Entry 7N19 (X-ray diffraction, 2.38 A resolution); this record covers chains A and B of the 3 polymer chains in the assembly.

# Chain A
Name: HLA class II histocompatibility antigen, DR alpha chain
Organism: Homo sapiens
UniProtKB: P01903 (DRA_HUMAN); residues 1-181 here correspond to UniProt positions 26-206 (UniProt number = residue number + 25)
Amino-acid sequence (181 residues; row label = number of the first residue in the row):
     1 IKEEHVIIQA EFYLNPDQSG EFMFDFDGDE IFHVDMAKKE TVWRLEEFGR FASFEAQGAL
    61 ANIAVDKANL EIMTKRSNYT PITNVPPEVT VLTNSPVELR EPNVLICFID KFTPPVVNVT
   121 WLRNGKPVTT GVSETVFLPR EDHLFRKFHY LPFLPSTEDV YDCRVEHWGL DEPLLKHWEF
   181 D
Not modelled in the structure: 1, 181
Disulfide bonds: Cys-107/Cys-163
Covalent attachments: N-acetylglucosamine (NAG) linked to Asn-118
UniProt features mapped onto this chain:
  - region: Glu-179 to Asp-181 (Connecting peptide)
  - site: Gln-9 (Self- and pathogen-derived peptide antigen), Gly-49 (Self-peptide antigen), Phe-51 (Self- and pathogen-derived peptide antigen), Ala-52 (Self-peptide antigen), Ser-53 (Self- and pathogen-derived peptide antigen), Glu-55 (Pathogen-derived peptide antigen), Asn-62 (Self- and pathogen-derived peptide antigen), Asn-69 (Pathogen-derived peptide antigen), Arg-76 (Self- and pathogen-derived peptide antigen)
  - glycosylation (N-linked (GlcNAc...) asparagine): Asn-78, Asn-118

# Chain B
Name: HLA class II histocompatibility antigen DR beta chain
Organism: Homo sapiens
UniProtKB: Q5Y7D1 (Q5Y7D1_HUMAN); residues 4-190 here correspond to UniProt positions 33-219 (UniProt number = residue number + 29)
Amino-acid sequence (189 residues; row label = number of the first residue in the row):
     4 RPRFLEYSTS ECHFFNGTER VRYLDRYFHN QEENVRFDSD VGEFRAVTEL GRPDAEYWNS
    64 QKDLLEQKRG RVDNYCRHNY GVVESFTVQR RVHPKVTVYP SKTQPLQHHN LLVCSVSGFY
   124 PGSIEVRWFR NGQEEKTGVV STGLIHNGDW TFQTLVMLET VPRSGEVYTC QVEHPSVTSP
   184 LTVEWRAGG
Not modelled in the structure: 191-192
Construct notes: expression tag (191-192)
Disulfide bonds: Cys-15/Cys-79, Cys-117/Cys-173
Covalent attachments: N-acetylglucosamine (NAG) linked to Asn-19

# Chain A / chain B interface
Pairs across the interface - 117 pairs, chain A then chain B:
  Lys-2(A) / Phe-18(B)
  Glu-3(A) / His-16(B)  salt bridge
  Glu-3(A) / Phe-17(B)
  Glu-3(A) / Phe-18(B)
  Glu-4(A) / Phe-17(B)  hydrogen bond (backbone-backbone)
  Glu-4(A) / Asn-19(B)  hydrogen bond (side chain-backbone)
  Glu-4(A) / Gly-20(B)  hydrogen bond (side chain-backbone)
  His-5(A) / Cys-15(B)
  His-5(A) / His-16(B)
  His-5(A) / Phe-17(B)  hydrogen bond (backbone-backbone)
  His-5(A) / Val-91(B)
  Val-6(A) / Cys-15(B)
  Val-6(A) / His-16(B)
  Ile-7(A) / Ser-13(B)
  Ile-7(A) / Glu-14(B)
  Ile-7(A) / Cys-15(B)  hydrogen bond (backbone-backbone)
  Ile-7(A) / Phe-17(B)  hydrophobic
  Ile-8(A) / Thr-12(B)
  Ile-8(A) / Ser-13(B)
  Ile-8(A) / Glu-14(B)
  Gln-9(A) / Ser-11(B)
  Gln-9(A) / Thr-12(B)
  Gln-9(A) / Ser-13(B)  hydrogen bond (backbone-backbone)
  Gln-9(A) / Tyr-78(B)  hydrogen bond
  Ala-10(A) / Tyr-10(B)
  Ala-10(A) / Ser-11(B)
  Glu-11(A) / Tyr-10(B)
  Glu-11(A) / Ser-11(B)  hydrogen bond (backbone-backbone)
  Phe-12(A) / Leu-8(B)  hydrophobic
  Phe-12(A) / Glu-9(B)
  Tyr-13(A) / Phe-7(B)
  Tyr-13(A) / Leu-8(B)
  Tyr-13(A) / Glu-9(B)  hydrogen bond (backbone-backbone)
  Leu-14(A) / Arg-6(B)
  Leu-14(A) / Phe-7(B)
  Leu-14(A) / Leu-8(B)  hydrophobic
  Asn-15(A) / Arg-6(B)
  Asn-15(A) / Phe-7(B)  hydrogen bond (backbone-backbone)
  Pro-16(A) / Pro-5(B)
  Pro-16(A) / Arg-6(B)
  Asp-17(A) / Arg-6(B)  salt bridge
  Phe-24(A) / Tyr-78(B)
  Phe-26(A) / Thr-90(B)
  Phe-26(A) / Val-91(B)
  Phe-26(A) / Tyr-123(B)
  Phe-26(A) / Trp-153(B)  hydrophobic
  Asp-27(A) / His-149(B)  hydrogen bond (backbone-side chain)
  Gly-28(A) / His-149(B)
  Asp-29(A) / Tyr-123(B)
  Asp-29(A) / His-149(B)  salt bridge
  Asp-29(A) / Gly-151(B)
  Asp-29(A) / Asp-152(B)
  Asp-29(A) / Trp-153(B)  hydrogen bond (side chain-backbone)
  Glu-30(A) / Trp-153(B)  hydrogen bond (backbone-side chain)
  Ile-31(A) / Trp-153(B)
  Arg-44(A) / Gly-151(B)  hydrogen bond (side chain-backbone)
  Arg-44(A) / Asp-152(B)
  Arg-44(A) / Trp-153(B)
  Leu-45(A) / Arg-93(B)
  Leu-45(A) / Trp-153(B)
  Phe-48(A) / Phe-89(B)  hydrophobic
  Phe-48(A) / Trp-153(B)
  Phe-51(A) / Ser-88(B)
  Phe-51(A) / Phe-89(B)  hydrophobic
  Ala-52(A) / Phe-89(B)  hydrophobic
  Asp-66(A) / Glu-9(B)
  Asn-69(A) / Glu-9(B)
  Asn-69(A) / Tyr-30(B)
  Leu-70(A) / Phe-7(B)
  Leu-70(A) / Leu-8(B)
  Leu-70(A) / Glu-9(B)
  Leu-70(A) / His-32(B)
  Met-73(A) / Glu-9(B)
  Met-73(A) / His-32(B)
  Met-73(A) / Asn-37(B)
  Met-73(A) / Leu-53(B)
  Thr-74(A) / Phe-7(B)
  Thr-74(A) / His-32(B)
  Arg-76(A) / Leu-53(B)  hydrogen bond (side chain-backbone)
  Arg-76(A) / Pro-56(B)
  Arg-76(A) / Asp-57(B)  salt bridge
  Ser-77(A) / His-32(B)
  Tyr-79(A) / Phe-7(B)
  Thr-80(A) / Phe-7(B)
  Thr-80(A) / Asn-33(B)  hydrogen bond (backbone-side chain)
  Pro-81(A) / Pro-5(B)  hydrophobic
  Pro-81(A) / Arg-6(B)
  Pro-81(A) / Phe-7(B)  hydrophobic
  Pro-81(A) / Asn-33(B)
  Ile-82(A) / Arg-6(B)  hydrogen bond (backbone-backbone)
  Ile-82(A) / Leu-8(B)  hydrophobic
  Ile-82(A) / Asn-33(B)
  Leu-92(A) / Ile-148(B)  hydrophobic
  Leu-92(A) / Gln-156(B)
  Thr-93(A) / Gln-156(B)  hydrogen bond (backbone-side chain)
  Asn-94(A) / Ser-120(B)
  Asn-94(A) / Gln-156(B)
  Pro-96(A) / Thr-100(B)
  Pro-96(A) / Ser-118(B)
  Ile-106(A) / Asn-150(B)
  Thr-113(A) / Leu-8(B)
  Thr-113(A) / Gln-34(B)
  Pro-115(A) / Leu-8(B)
  Pro-139(A) / Tyr-10(B)
  Asp-142(A) / Gln-34(B)  hydrogen bond (backbone-side chain)
  His-143(A) / Arg-29(B)  hydrogen bond
  His-143(A) / Phe-31(B)
  His-143(A) / Gln-34(B)  hydrogen bond (backbone-side chain)
  Leu-144(A) / Gln-34(B)
  Phe-145(A) / Tyr-10(B)  hydrophobic
  Phe-148(A) / His-149(B)
  Phe-148(A) / Asn-150(B)
  Phe-148(A) / Gly-151(B)
  Tyr-150(A) / Asn-150(B)  hydrogen bond (side chain-backbone)
  Tyr-150(A) / Gly-151(B)  hydrogen bond (side chain-backbone)
  Tyr-150(A) / Asp-152(B)
  Trp-168(A) / Arg-6(B)
Other interface residues (no listed pair), chain A (57 interface residues in all): Glu-47, Ser-95, Thr-135
Other interface residues (no listed pair), chain B (51 interface residues in all): Arg-4, Arg-23, Gly-54, Asn-82, Tyr-83, Val-85, Val-86, Phe-155

# Summary
Chain A and chain B form an interface of 57 and 51 residues respectively, with 23 hydrogen bonds and 4 salt
bridges. Polar contacts include Glu-3(A)/His-16(B), Asp-17(A)/Arg-6(B) and Asp-29(A)/His-149(B). Covalently
linked N-acetylglucosamine: at Asn-118(A). N-acetylglucosamine is covalently linked to Asn-19(B).
Here chain A is HLA class II histocompatibility antigen, DR alpha chain and chain B is HLA class II
histocompatibility antigen DR beta chain, both from Homo sapiens. Entry 7N19 (DR3 in complex with Aspergillus
nidulans NAD-dependent histone deacetylase hst4 peptide) was determined by X-ray diffraction.
